PDB entry 1ZX4 | X-ray diffraction, 2.98 A resolution | chains T and A of the 4 polymer chains in the assembly

== Chain T ==
Molecule: parS-small DNA centromere site
Sequence (25 nucleotides; each row starts with the number of its first residue):
    14 GCGATTTCAA GGTGAAATCG CCACG

== Chain A ==
Protein: Plasmid Partition par B protein
Source organism: Enterobacteria phage P1
Notes: fragment: P1 ParB; engineered mutation(s): residues 142-333
Reference sequence: Q38420 (Q38420_BPP1); residue numbers follow UniProt; this construct covers 142-333
Sequence (192 residues; row label = number of the first residue in the row):
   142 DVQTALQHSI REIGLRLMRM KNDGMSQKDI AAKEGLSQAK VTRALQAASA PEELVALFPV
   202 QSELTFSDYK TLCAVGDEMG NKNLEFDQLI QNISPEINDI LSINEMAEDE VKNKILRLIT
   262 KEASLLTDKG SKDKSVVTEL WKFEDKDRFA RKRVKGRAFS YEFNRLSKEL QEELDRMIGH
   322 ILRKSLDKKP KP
Not modelled in the structure: 142-145, 245, 327-333
Sequence notes: modified residue (159, 161, 166, 220, 247, 318); conflict Asn245 (Asp in Q38420)
Modified residues: Mse159, Mse161, Mse166, Mse220, Mse247, Mse318 (selenomethionine; parent Met)

== How chain T and chain A interact ==
Contacting residue pairs (13; chain T residue first):
  DG16(T) with Ser167(A), hydrogen bond to the phosphate; Lys169(A), salt bridge to the phosphate
  DA17(T) with Ser167(A), hydrogen bond to the phosphate; Gln168(A), hydrogen bond to the phosphate; Lys169(A), hydrogen bond to the phosphate; Gln179(A), hydrogen bond to the base
  DT18(T) with Gln168(A), hydrogen bond to the phosphate; Gln179(A), base contact; Thr183(A), hydrogen bond to the phosphate
  DT19(T) with Ala180(A), base contact; Thr183(A), base contact; Gln187(A), hydrogen bond to the phosphate
  DT20(T) with Arg184(A), hydrogen bond to the base
Interface residues without a listed pair, chain T (8 interface residues in all): DC21, DA28, DA29
Interface residues without a listed pair, chain A (12 interface residues in all): Lys162, Ala248, Asp250, Glu251

== Summary ==
8 residues of chain T and 12 residues of chain A are in contact; the contacts include 9 hydrogen bonds and 1
salt bridge. Polar pairs include DA17(T)-Gln179(A), DT20(T)-Arg184(A) and DG16(T)-Ser167(A).
Here chain T is parS-small DNA centromere site and chain A is Plasmid Partition par B protein (Enterobacteria
phage P1). Entry 1ZX4 (Structure of ParB bound to DNA) was determined by X-ray diffraction.
